PDB entry 6A3G | X-ray diffraction, 1.90 A resolution | chains A and B of the 4 polymer chains in the assembly

[Chain A (and B)]
Protein: Putative dehydrogenase
Organism: Pseudarthrobacter phenanthrenivorans (strain DSM 18606 / JCM 16027 / LMG 23796 / Sphe3)
Notes: chain B of this document is another copy of the same molecule, construct and numbering; everything in this record applies to it too
UniProtKB: F0M433 (F0M433_PSEPM); residue numbers follow UniProt; this construct covers 1-390
Sequence (410 residues; numbered -19 to 390; the number before each row is that of its first residue; numbers below 1 keep their minus sign (Met-19 is residue -19)):
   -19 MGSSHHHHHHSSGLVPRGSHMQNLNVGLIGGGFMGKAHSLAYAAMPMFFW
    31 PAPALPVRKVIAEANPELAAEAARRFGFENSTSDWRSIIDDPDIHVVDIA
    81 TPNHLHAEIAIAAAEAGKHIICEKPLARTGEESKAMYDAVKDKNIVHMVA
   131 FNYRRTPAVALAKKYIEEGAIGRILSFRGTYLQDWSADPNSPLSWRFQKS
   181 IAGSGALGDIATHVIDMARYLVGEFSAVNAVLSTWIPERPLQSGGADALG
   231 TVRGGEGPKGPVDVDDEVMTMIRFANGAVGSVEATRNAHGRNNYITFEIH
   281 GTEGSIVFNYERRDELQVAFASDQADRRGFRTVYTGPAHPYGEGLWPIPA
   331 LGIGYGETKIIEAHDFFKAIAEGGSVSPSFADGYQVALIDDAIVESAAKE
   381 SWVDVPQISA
Not modelled in the structure: -19 to 0, 223-238, 389-390 (chain B: -19 to 1, 223-237, 389-390)
Sequence notes: expression tag (-19 to 0)
Swiss-Prot annotation at these positions:
  - binding site (NADH): Phe13, Met14, Glu43, Thr81, Asn83, His86, Glu103, Lys104, Ala130, Asn132, Trp175, Arg176, Tyr335
  - binding site (levoglucosan): Lys104, Tyr133, Gln163, Arg176, Asp189, His193
Ligand contacts: NADH (NAI; 1,4-dihydronicotinamide adenine dinucleotide): Ile9, Gly10, Gly11, Gly12, Phe13, Met14, Ala42, Glu43, Ala44, Leu48, Trp65, Ala80, Thr81, Pro82, Asn83, Leu85, His86, Glu103, Lys104, Pro105, Ala130, Asn132, Tyr133, Trp175, Arg176, Asp189, His193, Tyr335, Lys339
Reported in the primary citation:
  - binding site for NADH: Phe13, Met14, Glu43, Thr81, Asn83, Glu103, Lys104, Ala130, Asn132, Trp175, Tyr335
  - specificity-determining residues: Glu43
  - catalytic residues: Glu103, His193 (proposed by the authors, not directly observed)

[How chain A and chain B interact]
Residue-residue contacts (94; chain A residue first):
  Phe13(A) with Pro327(B); Leu331(B), hydrophobic
  Lys16(A) with Met27(B); Phe28(B); Gly324(B); Leu325(B), hydrogen bond (side chain-backbone); Trp326(B)
  Ser19(A) with Met27(B)
  Leu20(A) with Ala24(B), hydrophobic; Met27(B), hydrogen bond (backbone-side chain); Phe28(B), hydrophobic
  Ala23(A) with Met27(B), hydrophobic
  Ala24(A) with Leu20(B), hydrophobic
  Pro26(A) with Arg55(B)
  Met27(A) with Lys16(B); Ser19(B); Leu20(B), hydrogen bond (side chain-backbone); Ala23(B), hydrophobic; Arg38(B); Arg55(B), hydrogen bond (backbone-side chain); Phe56(B)
  Phe28(A) with Lys16(B); Leu20(B), hydrophobic; Arg55(B)
  Trp30(A) with Glu51(B), hydrogen bond; Arg54(B); Arg55(B)
  Arg38(A) with Met27(B)
  Glu51(A) with Trp30(B), hydrogen bond
  Arg54(A) with Trp30(B)
  Arg55(A) with Pro26(B); Met27(B), hydrogen bond (side chain-backbone); Phe28(B); Trp30(B)
  Phe56(A) with Met27(B)
  Tyr133(A) with Leu331(B)
  Gln163(A) with Ile328(B)
  Asn272(A) with Tyr314(B); Ile328(B); Pro329(B)
  Asn273(A) with Ile328(B); Pro329(B); Ala330(B); Leu331(B)
  Tyr290(A) with Ala330(B); Leu331(B), hydrogen bond (side chain-backbone)
  Glu291(A) with Asp294(B); Tyr314(B); Ala330(B)
  Arg292(A) with Arg292(B); Glu295(B), salt bridge; Tyr314(B)
  Arg293(A) with Asp294(B), salt bridge; Ala330(B); Gly332(B); Ile333(B)
  Asp294(A) with Arg293(B), salt bridge
  Glu295(A) with Arg292(B), salt bridge
  Tyr314(A) with Asn272(B); Glu291(B); Arg292(B)
  Gly324(A) with Lys16(B)
  Leu325(A) with Lys16(B), hydrogen bond (backbone-side chain)
  Trp326(A) with Phe13(B), hydrophobic; Lys16(B); Gly336(B)
  Pro327(A) with Phe13(B)
  Ile328(A) with Gln163(B); Trp165(B), hydrophobic; Asn272(B); Asn273(B)
  Pro329(A) with Asn272(B); Asn273(B)
  Ala330(A) with Asn272(B); Asn273(B); Tyr290(B); Glu291(B); Arg293(B)
  Leu331(A) with Phe13(B), hydrophobic; Tyr133(B); Asn273(B); Tyr290(B), hydrogen bond (backbone-side chain); Tyr335(B)
  Gly332(A) with Arg293(B); Gly334(B); Tyr335(B), hydrogen bond (backbone-backbone)
  Ile333(A) with Arg293(B), hydrogen bond (backbone-side chain); Ile333(B); Gly334(B)
  Gly334(A) with Gly332(B); Ile333(B); Gly334(B)
  Tyr335(A) with Leu331(B); Gly332(B), hydrogen bond (backbone-backbone)
Other interface residues (no listed pair), chain A (41 interface residues in all): Ala17, Trp165, Gly336
Other interface residues (no listed pair), chain B (42 interface residues in all): Ala17, Glu337

[Overview]
41 residues of chain A face 42 of chain B across their interface; the contacts include 13 hydrogen bonds and 4
salt bridges. Polar contacts include Arg292(A)-Glu295(B), Arg293(A)-Asp294(B) and Lys16(A)-Leu325(B). Chain A
binds NADH. The paper reports catalytic residues Glu103(A) and His193(A); a binding site for NADH at Phe13(A),
Met14(A) and Glu43(A) among others.
Both chains are Putative dehydrogenase (Pseudarthrobacter phenanthrenivorans (strain DSM 18606 / JCM 16027 /
LMG 23796 / Sphe3)). Entry 6A3G (Levoglucosan dehydrogenase, complex with NADH) was determined by X-ray
diffraction together with 6A3F, 6A3I and 6A3J from the same study.
